Entry 5TGO (X-ray diffraction, 2.35 A resolution); this record covers chains A and D of the 6 polymer chains in the assembly.

Chain A:
Protein: Hemagglutinin HA1 chain
Source organism: Influenza A virus
UniProt: A0A0J9X252 (A0A0J9X252_9INFA); the construct lacks a stretch of the UniProt sequence and is renumbered around it, so the offset changes along the chain: 7-129 = UniProt 1-123; 130-158 = UniProt 125-153; 159-263 = UniProt 156-260; 265-276 = UniProt 261-272; 1 more segments
Chain sequence (323 residues; numbered 7 to 326 plus 4 insertion-coded residues; 1 number in that range is skipped by the numbering (no residue carries it; nothing is unmodelled there); the number before each row is that of its first residue; a row labelled like 158A-158B holds insertion residues (158A, then the next letters in order)):
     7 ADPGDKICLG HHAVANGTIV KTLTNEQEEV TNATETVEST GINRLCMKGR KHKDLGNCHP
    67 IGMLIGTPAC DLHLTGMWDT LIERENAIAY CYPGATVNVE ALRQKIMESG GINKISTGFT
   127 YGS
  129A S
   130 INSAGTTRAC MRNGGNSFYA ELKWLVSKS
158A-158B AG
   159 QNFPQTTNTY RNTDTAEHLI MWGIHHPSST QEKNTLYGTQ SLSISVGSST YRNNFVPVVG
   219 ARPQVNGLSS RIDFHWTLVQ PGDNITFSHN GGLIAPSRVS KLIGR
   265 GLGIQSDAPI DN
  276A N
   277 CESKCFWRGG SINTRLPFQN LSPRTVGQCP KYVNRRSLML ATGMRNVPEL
Disordered / not traced: 7-10, 326
Sequence notes: engineered mutation Ala158A (Lys154 in A0A0J9X252), Thr193 (Asp190 in A0A0J9X252), Leu226 (Gln223 in A0A0J9X252), Ser228 (Gly225 in A0A0J9X252)
Cystine bridges: Cys52-Cys277, Cys64-Cys76, Cys97-Cys139, Cys281-Cys305
Covalently attached groups: N-acetylglucosamine (NAG) linked to Asn38, Asn242
What the authors report for this chain:
  - mutagenesis - Q226L/G228S, G228S: abolished binding to alpha2-3 sialosides
  - mutagenesis - Q226L/G228S: unchanged binding to human-type alpha2-6 receptors

Chain D:
Protein: Hemagglutinin HA2 chain
Source organism: Influenza A virus
UniProt: A0A0J9X253 (A0A0J9X253_9INFA); residue numbers follow UniProt; this construct covers 2-174
Chain sequence (180 residues; row label = number of the first residue in the row):
     2 LFGAIAGFLE NGWEGMVDGW YGFRHQNAQG TGQAADYKST QAAIDQITGK LNRLVEKTNT
    62 EFESIESEFS EIEHQIGNVI NWTKDSITDI WTYQAELLVA MENQHTIDMA DSEMLNLYER
   122 VRKQLRQNAE EDGKGCFEIY HACDDSCMES IRNNTYDHSQ YREEALLNRL NINSGRLVPR
Disordered / not traced: 59-60, 173-181
Sequence notes: expression tag (175-181)
Cystine bridges: Cys144-Cys148

How chain A and chain D interact:
Residue-residue contacts (10):
  Thr28(A) - Arg54(D)
  Leu29(A) - Gly50(D)
  Leu29(A) - Lys51(D)
  Leu29(A) - Arg54(D)
  Leu29(A) - Glu103(D)
  Thr30(A) - Gln47(D)
  Thr30(A) - Gly50(D)
  Thr30(A) - Lys51(D)
  Thr30(A) - His106(D)
  Glu32(A) - Glu57(D)
Interface residues without a listed pair, chain D (9 interface residues in all): Asp46, Met102

Overview:
Chain A and chain D form an interface of 4 and 9 residues respectively. Covalently linked N-acetylglucosamine:
at Asn38(A) and Asn242(A). The paper reports that Q226L/G228S and G228S of chain A abolish binding to alpha2-3
sialosides; Q226L/G228S of chain A leave binding to human-type alpha2-6 receptors unchanged.
Here chain A is Hemagglutinin HA1 chain and chain D is Hemagglutinin HA2 chain, both from Influenza A virus.
Entry 5TGO (Crystal structure of H10 hemagglutinin mutant (K158aA-D193T-Q226L-G228S) from Jiangxi-Donghu
(2013) H10N8 influenza virus) was determined by X-ray diffraction, deposited together with 5TGU, 5TGV, 5TH0,
5TH1, 5THB, 5THC and 5THF.
